5A4V - chains B and C of the 6 polymer chains in the assembly; structure by X-ray diffraction, 2.38 A resolution.

Chain B (and C):
Name: Glutathione S-transferase F2
From: Arabidopsis thaliana
Notes: EC 2.5.1.18; chain C of this document is another copy of the same molecule, construct and numbering; everything in this record applies to it too
Reference sequence: P46422 (GSTF2_ARATH); residue numbers follow UniProt; this construct covers 1-212
Sequence (212 residues; row label = number of the first residue in the row):
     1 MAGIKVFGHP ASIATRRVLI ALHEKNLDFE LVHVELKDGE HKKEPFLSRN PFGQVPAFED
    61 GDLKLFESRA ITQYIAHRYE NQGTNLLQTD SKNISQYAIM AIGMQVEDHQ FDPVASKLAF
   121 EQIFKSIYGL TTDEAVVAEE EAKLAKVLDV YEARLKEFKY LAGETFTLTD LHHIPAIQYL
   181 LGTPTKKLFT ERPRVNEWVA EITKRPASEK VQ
Unresolved in the structure: 1-2 (chain C: 1)
Small-molecule neighbours: 3,5,7,3',4'-pentahydroxyflavone (QUE): Ala70, Gln73, Tyr74, His77, Ile94, Tyr97
Reported in the primary citation:
  - binding site for 3,5,7,3',4'-pentahydroxyflavone: Gln73, His77, Ile94, Tyr97

Interface between chain B and chain C:
Pairs across the interface (15):
  Lys37(B) with Ile123(C)
  His41(B) with Ser126(C), hydrogen bond
  Lys42(B) with Ser126(C)
  Phe120(B) with Phe120(C), hydrophobic; Tyr128(C), hydrophobic; Leu130(C), hydrophobic
  Ile123(B) with Lys37(C)
  Phe124(B) with Tyr128(C)
  Ser126(B) with His41(C), hydrogen bond; Lys42(C)
  Ile127(B) with Tyr128(C)
  Tyr128(B) with Phe124(C), hydrophobic; Ile127(C); Tyr128(C)
  Leu130(B) with Phe120(C), hydrophobic
Interface residues without a listed pair, chain B (11 interface residues in all): Leu36
Interface residues without a listed pair, chain C (12 interface residues in all): Leu36, Tyr179

Summary:
Chain B and chain C form an interface of 11 and 12 residues respectively, with 2 hydrogen bonds. Its one
hydrogen-bonded contact is His41(B)-Ser126(C). Chain B binds 3,5,7,3',4'-pentahydroxyflavone. The paper
reports a binding site for 3,5,7,3',4'-pentahydroxyflavone at Gln73(B), His77(B) and Ile94(B) among others.
Both chains are Glutathione S-transferase F2 (Arabidopsis thaliana). Entry 5A4V (AtGSTF2 from Arabidopsis
thaliana in complex with quercetin) was determined by X-ray diffraction together with 5A4U and 5A4W from the
same study.
